PDB entry 8SCX | electron microscopy, 2.70 A resolution | chains A and B of the 5 polymer chains in the assembly

# Chain A
Molecule: Mitochondrial import inner membrane translocase subunit TIM17
From: Saccharomyces cerevisiae
UniProtKB: A0A6A5PVU8 (A0A6A5PVU8_YEASX); residues 1-158 here = UniProt positions 1-158
Sequence (158 residues; each row starts with the number of its first residue):
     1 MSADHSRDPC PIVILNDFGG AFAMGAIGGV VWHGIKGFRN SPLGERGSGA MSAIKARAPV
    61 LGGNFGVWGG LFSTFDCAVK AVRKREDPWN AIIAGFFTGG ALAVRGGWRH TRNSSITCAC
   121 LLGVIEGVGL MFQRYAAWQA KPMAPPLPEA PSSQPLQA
Unresolved in the structure: 1-5, 139-158
Disulfides: Cys10-Cys77
From the paper describing this entry:
  - binding site for cardiolipin: Arg105
  - mutagenesis - D17N, D76N, E126Q: unchanged growth
  - mutagenesis - D17N/E126Q, F65N, D76N/E126Q: decreased growth
  - mutagenesis - D17N/E126Q, D76N/E126Q: unchanged binding to TIM23 complex

# Chain B
Molecule: Mitochondrial import inner membrane translocase subunit TIM23
From: Saccharomyces cerevisiae
UniProtKB: A0A6A5Q5E3 (A0A6A5Q5E3_YEASX); numbering as in UniProt (aligned over 1-222)
Sequence (222 residues; numbered 1 to 222; the number before each row is that of its first residue):
     1 MSWLFGDKTP TDDANAAVGG QDTTKPKELS LKQSLGFEPN INNIISGPGG MHVDTARLHP
    61 LAGLDKGVEY LDLEEEQLSS LEGSQGLIPS RGWTDDLCYG TGAVYLLGLG IGGFSGMMQG
   121 LQNIPPNSPG KLQLNTVLNH ITKRGPFLGN NAGILALSYN IINSTIDALR GKHDTAGSIG
   181 AGALTGALFK SSKGLKPMGY SSAMVAAACA VWCSVKKRLL EK
Unresolved in the structure: 1-85, 221-222
Residues lining bound ligands: phosphatidylethanolamine (PTY): Ile88, Asp96, Tyr99, Gly100, Ala103, Val104, Leu107, Gly108, Ile111, Leu148, Asn151, Ala152, Leu155, Ala156, Tyr159, Asn160, Asn163, Ser164, Asp167, His173, Phe189, Ser201, Met204, Val205, Ala208, Cys209, Trp212, Lys216

# Interface between chain A and chain B
Residue-residue contacts (38):
  Ser6(A) with Arg91(B), hydrogen bond (backbone-side chain)
  Asp8(A) with Pro89(B); Arg91(B), salt bridge; Tyr99(B), hydrogen bond
  Ile12(A) with Tyr99(B)
  Leu15(A) with Cys98(B); Gly102(B); Ala103(B), hydrophobic
  Asn16(A) with Asp95(B); Cys98(B); Tyr99(B)
  Phe18(A) with Gly102(B); Tyr105(B), hydrophobic; Leu106(B), hydrophobic
  Gly19(A) with Cys98(B); Thr101(B); Gly102(B)
  Gly20(A) with Cys98(B)
  Phe22(A) with Thr101(B); Tyr105(B), hydrophobic; Asn150(B); Gly153(B); Ile154(B); Leu157(B), hydrophobic
  Ala23(A) with Leu157(B), hydrophobic
  Ala26(A) with Ile154(B), hydrophobic; Leu157(B), hydrophobic
  Lys55(A) with Ser192(B)
  Pro59(A) with Asn150(B), hydrogen bond (backbone-side chain); Ile154(B), hydrophobic
  Val60(A) with Asn150(B)
  Gly63(A) with Tyr105(B); Asn150(B)
  Val67(A) with Tyr105(B)
  Arg105(A) with Asn135(B); Leu138(B); Asn139(B), hydrogen bond; Thr142(B), hydrogen bond
Also at the interface, not in a pair above, chain A (19 interface residues in all): Val13, Gly66
Also at the interface, not in a pair above, chain B (22 interface residues in all): Leu87, Ile88, Gly149

# In short
19 residues of chain A face 22 of chain B across their interface, with 5 hydrogen bonds and 1 salt bridge.
Polar pairs include Asp8(A)-Arg91(B), Ser6(A)-Arg91(B) and Asp8(A)-Tyr99(B). From the paper: a binding site
for cardiolipin at Arg105(A); D17N/E126Q, F65N and D76N/E126Q of chain A reduce growth; 6 substitutions were
tested in all.
Chain A is Mitochondrial import inner membrane translocase subunit TIM17 and chain B is Mitochondrial import
inner membrane translocase subunit TIM23, both from Saccharomyces cerevisiae; the structure, Cryo-EM structure
of the core TIM23 complex from S. cerevisiae, was determined by electron microscopy (same publication as
8E1M).
